7L2C - chains B and C of the 3 polymer chains in the assembly; structure by X-ray diffraction, 3.65 A resolution.

[Chain B]
Name: Spike glycoprotein
Source organism: Severe acute respiratory syndrome coronavirus 2
UniProtKB: P0DTC2 (SPIKE_SARS2); residues 1-334 here = UniProt positions 1-334
Sequence (342 residues; numbered 1 to 342; the number before each row is that of its first residue):
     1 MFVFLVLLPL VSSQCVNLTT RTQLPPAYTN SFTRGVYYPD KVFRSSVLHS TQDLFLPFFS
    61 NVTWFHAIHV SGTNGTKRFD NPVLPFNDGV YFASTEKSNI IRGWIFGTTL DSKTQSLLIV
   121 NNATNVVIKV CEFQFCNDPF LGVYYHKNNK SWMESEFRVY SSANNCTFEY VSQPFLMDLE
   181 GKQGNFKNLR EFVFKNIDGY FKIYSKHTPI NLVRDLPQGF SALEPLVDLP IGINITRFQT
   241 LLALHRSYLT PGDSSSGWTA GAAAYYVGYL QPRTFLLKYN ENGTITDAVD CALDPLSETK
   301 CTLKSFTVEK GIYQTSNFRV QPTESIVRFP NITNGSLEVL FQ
Disordered / not traced: 1-13, 178-185, 211-219, 304-342
Differences from the reference sequence: expression tag (335-342)
Disulfides: Cys-15/Cys-136, Cys-131/Cys-166, Cys-291/Cys-301
Covalently attached groups: N-acetylglucosamine (NAG) linked to Asn-17, Asn-61, Asn-122, Asn-149, Asn-165, Asn-234, Asn-282
Bound ions: Ca2+ site 1: Arg-34, Ser-221; Ca2+ site 2: Glu-132 (together with N-acetylglucosamine); Ca2+ site 3 near Asn-137 (its only coordinating residue here); Ca2+ site 4 near Glu-156 (its only coordinating residue here)
Swiss-Prot annotation at these positions:
  - region: Asn-280 to Cys-301 (Putative superantigen)
  - glycosylation: Asn-17 (N-linked (GlcNAc...) (complex) asparagine), Asn-61 (N-linked (GlcNAc...) (hybrid) asparagine), Asn-74 (N-linked (GlcNAc...) (complex) asparagine), Asn-122 (N-linked (GlcNAc...) (hybrid) asparagine), Asn-149 (N-linked (GlcNAc...) (complex) asparagine), Asn-165 (N-linked (GlcNAc...) (complex) asparagine), Asn-234 (N-linked (GlcNAc...) (high mannose) asparagine), Asn-282 (N-linked (GlcNAc...) (complex) asparagine), Thr-323 (O-linked (GalNAc) threonine), Ser-325 (O-linked (HexNAc...) serine), Asn-331 (N-linked (GlcNAc...) (complex) asparagine)
  - natural variant: Leu-5 (L5F: In strain: Iota/B.1.526), Ser-13 (S13I: In strain: Epsilon/B.1.427/B.1.429), Leu-18 (L18F: In strain: Beta/B.1.351, Gamma/P.1 and 1 more), Thr-19 (T19I: In strain: Omicron/BQ.1.1, Omicron/XBB.1.5 and 1 more; T19R: In strain: Delta/B.1.617.2, Omicron/BA.2 and 4 more), Thr-20 (T20N: In strain: Gamma/P.1), Leu-24 to Ala-27 (sequence variant, change not given here; In strain: Omicron/BA.2, Omicron/BA.2.12.1 and 6 more), Pro-26 (P26S: In strain: Gamma/P.1), Gln-52 (Q52H: In strain: Omicron/EG.5.1), Ala-67 (A67V: In strain: Eta/B.1.525, Omicron/BA.1), His-69 to Val-70 (deletion: In strain: Alpha/B.1.1.7, Eta/B.1.525 and 5 more), Gly-75 (G75V: In strain: Lambda/C.37), Thr-76 (T76I: In strain: Lambda/C.37), 26 further natural variant entries in UniProt
  - mutagenesis: His-69 to Val-70 (Increased incorporation of cleaved spike into virions), Asn-121 (N121Q: Partial loss of biliverdin affinity), Arg-190 (R190K: Partial loss of biliverdin affinity), Asn-234 (N234Q: Increased resistance to neutralizing antibodies), Asn-331 (N331Q: Reduced viral infectivity)

[Chain C]
Name: 2-51 heavy chain
Source organism: Homo sapiens
Sequence (227 residues; row label = number of the first residue in the row; a row labelled like 82A-82C holds insertion residues (82A, then the next letters in order)):
     1 QVQLVQSGAE VKKPGASVKV SCKVSGYTLI ELSMHWVRQA PGKGLEWMGG FD
   52A P
    53 EDVETIYAQQ FQGRVTMTED TSTDTAYMEL
82A-82C SSL
    83 RSEDTAVYYC ATGWAYKS
100A-100D TWYF
   101 GYWGQGTLVT VSSASTKGPS VFPLAPSSKS TSGGTAALGC LVKDYFPEPV TVSWNSGALT
   161 SGVHTFPAVL QSSGLYSLSS VVTVPSSSLG TQTYICNVNH KPSNTKVDKK VEPKSCDKT
Disordered / not traced: 215-219
Disulfides: Cys-22/Cys-92, Cys-140/Cys-196
Bound ions: Ca2+ site 1 near Glu-10 (its only coordinating residue here); Ca2+ site 2: Thr-57, Glu-71; Ca2+ site 3 near Ser-130 (its only coordinating residue here); Ca2+ site 4 near Gln-171 (its only coordinating residue here); Ca2+ site 5: Glu-212 (shared with 1 residue of chain H)

[How chain B and chain C interact]
Pairs across the interface (34; chain B residue first):
  Tyr-144(B) with Ile-30(C), hydrophobic; Glu-31(C)
  Tyr-145(B) with Ile-30(C); Glu-31(C); Ala-97(C), hydrophobic; Tyr-98(C)
  His-146(B) with Ile-30(C)
  Lys-147(B) with Leu-29(C), hydrogen bond (side chain-backbone); Ile-30(C), hydrogen bond (backbone-backbone); Leu-32(C), hydrogen bond (side chain-backbone); Phe-51(C); Val-55(C); Glu-71(C), salt bridge
  Asn-148(B) with Val-55(C)
  Lys-150(B) with Glu-53(C), hydrogen bond (side chain-backbone); Val-55(C)
  Trp-152(B) with Tyr-98(C)
  Arg-246(B) with Gly-26(C), hydrogen bond (side chain-backbone); Tyr-27(C); Glu-31(C)
  Ser-247(B) with Tyr-27(C), hydrogen bond (backbone-side chain)
  Tyr-248(B) with Tyr-27(C), hydrophobic; Glu-31(C), hydrogen bond; Trp-96(C), hydrophobic; Tyr-98(C), hydrophobic
  Leu-249(B) with Gln-1(C); Tyr-27(C), hydrogen bond (backbone-side chain); Trp-96(C), hydrogen bond (backbone-side chain); Tyr-102(C), hydrogen bond (backbone-side chain)
  Thr-250(B) with Gln-1(C), hydrogen bond (backbone-side chain); Tyr-102(C), hydrogen bond (backbone-side chain)
  Pro-251(B) with Gln-1(C), hydrogen bond (backbone-side chain); Tyr-102(C)
  Asp-253(B) with Gln-1(C)
Other interface residues (no listed pair), chain B (16 interface residues in all): Gly-252, Gly-257
Other interface residues (no listed pair), chain C (20 interface residues in all): Ser-33, Pro-52A, Lys-99, Tyr-100C, Gly-101
The authors on this interface:
  - epitope / paratope residues, chain B: Trp-152(B)

[Summary]
16 residues of chain B face 20 of chain C across their interface, with 13 hydrogen bonds and 1 salt bridge.
Among the polar pairs are Lys-147(B)/Glu-71(C), Lys-147(B)/Leu-29(C) and Lys-147(B)/Leu-32(C). Covalently
linked N-acetylglucosamine: at Asn-17(B), Asn-61(B), Asn-122(B), Asn-149(B), Asn-165(B) and Asn-234(B) and 1
more. From the paper: the epitope/paratope residue Trp-152(B).
Chain B is Spike glycoprotein (Severe acute respiratory syndrome coronavirus 2) and chain C is 2-51 heavy
chain (Homo sapiens); the structure, Crystallographic structure of neutralizing antibody 2-51 in complex with
SARS-CoV-2 spike N-terminal domain (NTD), was determined by X-ray diffraction.
